4LZ1 - chains H and D of the 3 polymer chains in the assembly; structure by X-ray diffraction, 1.65 A resolution.

[Chain H]
Protein: Thrombin heavy chain
From: Homo sapiens
Notes: EC 3.4.21.5
Reference sequence: P00734 (THRB_HUMAN); the construct lacks a stretch of the UniProt sequence and is renumbered around it, so the offset changes along the chain: 16-36 = UniProt 364-384; 37-60 = UniProt 386-409; 61-77 = UniProt 419-435; 78-97 = UniProt 437-456; 6 more segments
Sequence (259 residues; each row starts with the number of its first residue; note: 4 numbers in that range are skipped by the numbering (no residue carries them; nothing is unmodelled there); a row labelled like 60A-60I holds insertion residues (60A, then the next letters in order)):
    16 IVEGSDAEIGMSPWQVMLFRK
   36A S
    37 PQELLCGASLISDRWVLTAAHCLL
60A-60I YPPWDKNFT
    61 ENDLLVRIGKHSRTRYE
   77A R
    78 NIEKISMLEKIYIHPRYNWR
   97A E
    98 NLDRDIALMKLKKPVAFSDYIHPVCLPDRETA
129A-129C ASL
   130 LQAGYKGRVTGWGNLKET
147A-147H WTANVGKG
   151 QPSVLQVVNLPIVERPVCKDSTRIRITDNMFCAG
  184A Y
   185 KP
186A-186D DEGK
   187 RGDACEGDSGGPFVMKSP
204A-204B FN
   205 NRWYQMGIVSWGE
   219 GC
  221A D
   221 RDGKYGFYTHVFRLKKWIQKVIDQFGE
Not modelled in the structure: 147A-147H, 246-247
Disulfide bonds: Cys42-Cys58, Cys168-Cys182, Cys191-Cys220
Covalently attached groups: N-acetylglucosamine (NAG) linked to Asn60G
Metal / ion sites: Na+: Arg221, Lys224
Ligand contacts: 0G6 (D-phenylalanyl-N-[(2S,3S)-6-{[amino(iminio)methyl]amino}-1-chloro-2-hydroxyhexan-3-yl]-L-prolinamide): Cys42, His57, Cys58, Tyr60A, Trp60D, Glu97A, Asn98, Leu99, Ile174, Asp189, Ala190, Cys191, Glu192, Gly193, Asp194, Ser195, Val213, Ser214, Trp215, Gly216, Glu217, Gly219, Cys220, Gly226
UniProt features mapped onto this chain:
  - region: Ala183 to Val200 (High affinity receptor-binding region which is also known as the TP508 peptide)
  - active site (Charge relay system): His57, Asp102, Ser195
  - glycosylation: Asn60G (N-linked (GlcNAc...) (complex) asparagine)

[Chain D]
Molecule: Thrombin Binding Aptamer
Sequence (15 nucleotides; numbered 1 to 15; the number before each row is that of its first residue):
     1 GGTTGGTGTGGXTGG
Modified residues: 3DR (1',2'-dideoxyribofuranose-5'-phosphate) at position 12
Metal / ion sites: K+: DG1, DG2, DG5, DG6, DG10, DG11, DG14, DG15

[Interface between chain H and chain D]
Pairs across the interface - 19 pairs, chain H then chain D:
  Ile24(H) with DT3(D), sugar contact
  Thr74(H) with DG14(D), phosphate contact
  Arg75(H) with DG2(D), base contact; DT3(D), hydrogen bond to the base; DT4(D), hydrogen bond to the base; DT13(D), hydrogen bond to the base; DG14(D), hydrogen bond to the base
  Tyr76(H) with 3DR_12(D), sugar contact; DT13(D), hydrogen bond to the sugar
  Glu77(H) with DT3(D), hydrogen bond to the base
  Arg77A(H) with DT4(D), hydrogen bond to the base; DG5(D), hydrogen bond to the sugar; DG11(D), base contact; DT13(D), base contact
  Asn78(H) with DT4(D), phosphate contact; DG5(D), hydrogen bond to the phosphate
  Ile79(H) with DT3(D), sugar contact; DT4(D), sugar contact
  Tyr117(H) with DT3(D), hydrogen bond to the phosphate
Other interface residues (no listed pair), chain H (10 interface residues in all): His71

[Summary]
Chain H and chain D form an interface of 10 and 8 residues respectively, with 10 hydrogen bonds. Among the
polar pairs are Arg75(H)-DT3(D), Arg75(H)-DT4(D) and Arg75(H)-DT13(D). Bound to chain H: compound 0G6.
Covalently linked N-acetylglucosamine: at Asn60G(H).
Chain H is Thrombin heavy chain (Homo sapiens) and chain D is Thrombin Binding Aptamer; the structure, X-ray
structure of the complex between human thrombin and the TBA deletion mutant lacking thymine 12 ..., was
determined by X-ray diffraction (same publication as 4LZ4).
